6XTB - chain E; structure by electron microscopy, 4.30 A resolution (low resolution: residue-level contacts below are approximate; hydrogen-bond / salt-bridge calls are withheld).

Chain E:
Protein: Bardet-Biedl syndrome 5 protein
Organism: Homo sapiens
UniProt: Q8N3I7 (BBS5_HUMAN); residues 1-341 here = UniProt positions 1-341
Amino-acid sequence (341 residues; numbered 1 to 341; the number before each row is that of its first residue):
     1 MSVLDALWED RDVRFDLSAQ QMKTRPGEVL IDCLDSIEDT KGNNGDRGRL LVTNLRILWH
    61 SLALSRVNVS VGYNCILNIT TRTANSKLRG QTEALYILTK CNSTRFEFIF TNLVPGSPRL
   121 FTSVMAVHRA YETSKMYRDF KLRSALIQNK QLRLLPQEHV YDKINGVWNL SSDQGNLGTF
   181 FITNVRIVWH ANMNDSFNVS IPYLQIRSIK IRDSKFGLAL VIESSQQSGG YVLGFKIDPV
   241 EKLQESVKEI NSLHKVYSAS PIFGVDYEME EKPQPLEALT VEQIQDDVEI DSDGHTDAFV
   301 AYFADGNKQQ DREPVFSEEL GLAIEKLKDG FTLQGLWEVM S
Unresolved in the structure: 1-4, 135-148, 254-341
UniProt features mapped onto this chain:
  - natural variant: G72 (G72S: In BBS5), T183 (T183A: In BBS5), N184 (N184S: Found in patients with Bardet-Biedl syndrome carrying homozygous mutations in other BBS genes), R207 (R207H: Found as heterozygous variant in patients with Bardet-Biedl syndrome)

Overview:
Chain E is Bardet-Biedl syndrome 5 protein (Homo sapiens); the structure, Subunit BBS 5 of the human core
BBSome complex, was determined by electron microscopy together with 6XT9 from the same study.
